PDB entry 8C1W | electron microscopy, 3.90 A resolution | chains B and C of the 4 polymer chains in the assembly

== Chain B (and C) ==
Name: 5-hydroxytryptamine receptor 3A
Organism: Mus musculus
Notes: chain C of this document is another copy of the same molecule, construct and numbering; everything in this record applies to it too
UniProt: P23979 (5HT3A_MOUSE); the construct has insertions or renumbered stretches relative to UniProt, so the offset changes along the chain: 6-276 = UniProt 32-302; 278-462 = UniProt 303-487
Sequence (538 residues; numbered -75 to 462; the number before each row is that of its first residue; numbers below 1 keep their minus sign (Met-75 is residue -75)):
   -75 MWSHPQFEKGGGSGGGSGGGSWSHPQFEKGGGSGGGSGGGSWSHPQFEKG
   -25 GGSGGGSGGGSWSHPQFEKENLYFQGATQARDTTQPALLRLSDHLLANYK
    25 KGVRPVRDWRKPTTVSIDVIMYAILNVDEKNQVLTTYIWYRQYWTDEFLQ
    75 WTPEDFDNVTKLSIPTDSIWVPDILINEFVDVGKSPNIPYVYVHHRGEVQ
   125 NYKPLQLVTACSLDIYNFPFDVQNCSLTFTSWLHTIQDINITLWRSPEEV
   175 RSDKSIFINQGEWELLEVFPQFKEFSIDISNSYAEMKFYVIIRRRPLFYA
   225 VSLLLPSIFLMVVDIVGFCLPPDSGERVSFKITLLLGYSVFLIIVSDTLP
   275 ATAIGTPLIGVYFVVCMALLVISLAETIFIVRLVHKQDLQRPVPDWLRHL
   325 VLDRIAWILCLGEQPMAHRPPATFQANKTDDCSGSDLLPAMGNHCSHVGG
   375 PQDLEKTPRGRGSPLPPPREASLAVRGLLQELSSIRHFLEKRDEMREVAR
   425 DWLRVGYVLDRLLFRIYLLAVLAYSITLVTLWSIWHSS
Unresolved in the structure: -75 to 7, 334-421
Construct notes: initiating methionine (-75); expression tag (-74 to 5); insertion (277); engineered mutation Ser461 (Tyr486 in P23979)
From the paper describing this entry:
  - post-translational modification sites: Asn82, Asn148, Asn164
  - conformationally variable residues (helix shift): Leu260

== How chain B and chain C interact ==
Contacting residue pairs (77):
  Pro10(B) with Arg31(C)
  Leu12(B) with Val27(C); Trp33(C), hydrophobic
  Leu13(B) with Lys24(C); Val27(C), hydrophobic; Phe72(C), hydrophobic
  Ser16(B) with Val27(C)
  Tyr46(B) with Glu102(C); Ala134(C)
  Ile48(B) with Gln56(C), hydrogen bond (backbone-side chain)
  Leu49(B) with Glu53(C); Gln56(C)
  Tyr61(B) with Phe103(C), hydrogen bond (side chain-backbone); Val104(C)
  Trp63(B) with Asn101(C)
  Asp81(B) with Trp33(C), hydrogen bond; Arg34(C), salt bridge
  Ser87(B) with Gly26(C); His158(C)
  Pro89(B) with Gly26(C)
  Lys108(B) with Asp105(C); Val106(C), hydrogen bond (backbone-backbone)
  Pro110(B) with Leu99(C), hydrophobic
  Ile112(B) with Leu99(C), hydrophobic; Trp156(C), hydrophobic
  Tyr114(B) with Trp94(C), hydrogen bond; Val95(C), hydrogen bond (side chain-backbone); His158(C)
  Tyr116(B) with Leu157(C), hydrophobic; Asp162(C), hydrogen bond
  Tyr126(B) with Trp156(C), hydrophobic; Leu157(C), hydrophobic
  Gln130(B) with Val104(C)
  Ile182(B) with Gln56(C)
  Gln184(B) with Asn55(C), hydrogen bond (side chain-backbone); Gln56(C); Cys135(C), hydrogen bond (side chain-backbone); Ser136(C); Ala277(C)
  Gly185(B) with Asn55(C); Gln56(C)
  Glu186(B) with Asn55(C); Ala275(C)
  Leu221(B) with Gly279(C)
  Phe222(B) with Ser270(C); Leu273(C); Ala275(C), hydrophobic; Thr276(C); Gly279(C)
  Tyr223(B) with Ala275(C)
  Val225(B) with Thr280(C); Val288(C), hydrophobic
  Ser226(B) with Ser270(C)
  Leu229(B) with Val288(C), hydrophobic
  Pro230(B) with Leu266(C), hydrophobic
  Phe233(B) with Met291(C), hydrophobic; Val295(C), hydrophobic
  Leu234(B) with Leu259(C), hydrophobic; Leu260(C), hydrophobic; Met291(C), hydrophobic
  Val237(B) with Ile256(C), hydrophobic; Leu298(C), hydrophobic
  Val240(B) with Ile302(C), hydrophobic; Phe303(C), hydrophobic
  Cys243(B) with Phe303(C), hydrophobic
  Leu244(B) with Ile302(C), hydrophobic
  Pro245(B) with Lys310(C)
  Glu250(B) with Arg306(C), salt bridge; Lys310(C), salt bridge
  Thr257(B) with Ile256(C); Thr257(C); Leu260(C)
  Leu258(B) with Ile256(C), hydrophobic
  Gly261(B) with Leu260(C)
  Tyr262(B) with Leu260(C)
  Phe265(B) with Ile267(C), hydrophobic
  Ile268(B) with Ile267(C), hydrophobic
Other interface residues (no listed pair), chain B (57 interface residues in all): Ala11, Asp17, Arg65, Tyr67, Asn82, Val83, Ser109, Pro113, Lys127, Pro128, Arg219, Val236, Phe254
Other interface residues (no listed pair), chain C (60 interface residues in all): Lys25, Arg28, Val30, Asp32, Asp97, Asp202, Ser253, Ser263, Asp271, Pro274, Ala292, Ala299, Leu307

== Summary ==
Chain B and chain C form an interface of 57 and 60 residues respectively, with 9 hydrogen bonds and 3 salt
bridges. Among the polar pairs are Asp81(B)-Arg34(C), Glu250(B)-Arg306(C) and Glu250(B)-Lys310(C). From the
paper: modification sites Asn82(B), Asn148(B) and Asn164(B); conformational variability at Leu260(B).
Both chains are 5-hydroxytryptamine receptor 3A (Mus musculus). Entry 8C1W (Tetrameric 5-HT3A receptor in
Salipro (apo, asymmetric)) was determined by electron microscopy together with 8C1Z, 8C20 and 8C21 from the
same study.
